PDB entry 6B2B | X-ray diffraction, 2.60 A resolution | chains B and D of the 4 polymer chains in the assembly

[Chain B]
Protein: Fluoride ion transporter CrcB
Organism: Escherichia coli
UniProtKB: Q6J5N4 (Q6J5N4_ECOLX); numbering as in UniProt (aligned over 1-126)
Chain sequence (126 residues; each row starts with the number of its first residue):
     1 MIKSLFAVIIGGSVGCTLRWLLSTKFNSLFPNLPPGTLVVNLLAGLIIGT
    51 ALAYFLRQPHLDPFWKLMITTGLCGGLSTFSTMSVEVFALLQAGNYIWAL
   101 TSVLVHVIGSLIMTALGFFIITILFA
Disordered / not traced: 126
Sequence notes: engineered mutation Lys25 (Arg in Q6J5N4), Met83 (Phe in Q6J5N4)
Metal / ion sites: Na+: Gly75, Ser78 (shared with 2 residues of chain A)

[Chain D]
Protein: monobody
Organism: Homo sapiens
Notes: antibody fragment or engineered binder
Chain sequence (96 residues; each row starts with the number of its first residue):
     1 SVSSVPTKLEVVAATPTSLLISWDAPAVTVVHYVITYGETGGNSPVQEFT
    51 VPGSKSTATISGLKPGVDYTITVYTMYYSYSDLYSYSSPISINYRT

[Chain B / chain D interface]
Pairs across the interface (11; chain B residue first):
  Ala51(B) - Leu83(D)
  Leu52(B) - Leu83(D)
  Leu52(B) - Tyr84(D)  hydrophobic
  Phe55(B) - Leu83(D)  hydrophobic
  Leu56(B) - Tyr84(D)
  Leu56(B) - Ser85(D)
  Leu56(B) - Tyr86(D)  hydrophobic
  Lys66(B) - Asp82(D)  salt bridge
  Thr70(B) - Leu83(D)
  Thr71(B) - Tyr80(D)  hydrogen bond
  Phe118(B) - Tyr84(D)  hydrophobic
Other interface residues (no listed pair), chain B (9 interface residues in all): Ile48
Other interface residues (no listed pair), chain D (8 interface residues in all): Met76, Ser81

[Overview]
9 residues of chain B face 8 of chain D across their interface, with 1 hydrogen bond and 1 salt bridge. Polar
pairs include Lys66(B)-Asp82(D) and Thr71(B)-Tyr80(D). Gly75(B) and Ser78(B) form the Na+ site.
Here chain B is Fluoride ion transporter CrcB (Escherichia coli) and chain D is monobody (Homo sapiens). Entry
6B2B (Crystal structure of fluoride channel Fluc Ec2 F83M Mutant) was determined by X-ray diffraction together
with 6B2D from the same study.
